Entry 7CAN (X-ray diffraction, 2.94 A resolution); this record covers chains A and B.

[Chain A]
Protein: sybody MR17-K99Y
Organism: synthetic construct
Notes: antibody fragment or engineered binder
Chain sequence (150 residues; row label = number of the first residue in the row; numbers below 1 keep their minus sign (Gly-3 is residue -3)):
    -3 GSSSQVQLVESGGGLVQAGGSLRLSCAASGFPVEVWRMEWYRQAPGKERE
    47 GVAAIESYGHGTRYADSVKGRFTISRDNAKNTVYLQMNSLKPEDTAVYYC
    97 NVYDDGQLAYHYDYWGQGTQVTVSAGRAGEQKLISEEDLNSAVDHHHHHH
Not modelled in the structure: -3 to 0, 108-112, 123-146
Disulfides: Cys22-Cys96

[Chain B]
Protein: Spike protein S1
Organism: Severe acute respiratory syndrome coronavirus 2
Notes: fragment: Receptor-binding domain (RBD)
Reference sequence: P0DTC2 (SPIKE_SARS2); numbering as in UniProt (aligned over 330-531)
Chain sequence (213 residues; each row starts with the number of its first residue):
   327 AGSPNITNLCPFGEVFNATRFASVYAWNRKRISNCVADYSVLYNSASFST
   377 FKCYGVSPTKLNDLCFTNVYADSFVIRGDEVRQIAPGQTGKIADYNYKLP
   427 DDFTGCVIAWNSNNLDSKVGGNYNYLYRLFRKSNLKPFERDISTEIYQAG
   477 STPCNGVEGFNCYFPLQSYGFQPTNGVGYQPYRVVVLSFELLHAPATVCG
   527 PKKSTGTLEVLFQ
Not modelled in the structure: 327-332, 528-539
Differences from the reference sequence: expression tag (327-329, 532-539)
Disulfides: Cys336-Cys361, Cys379-Cys432, Cys391-Cys525
Covalent attachments: glycan linked to Asn343
Curated features (UniProtKB/Swiss-Prot):
  - region: Arg403 to Asp405 (Integrin-binding motif), Asn448 to Phe456 (Immunodominant HLA epitope recognized by the CD8+)
  - glycosylation (N-linked (GlcNAc...) asparagine): Asn331 (complex), Asn343 (complex)
  - natural variant: Gly339 (G339D: In strain: Omicron/BA.1, Omicron/BA.2 and 4 more; G339H: In strain: Omicron/BA.2.75, Omicron/XBB.1.5 and 1 more), Arg346 (R346K: In strain: Mu/B.1.621; R346T: In strain: Omicron/BQ.1.1, Omicron/XBB.1.5 and 1 more), Leu368 (L368I: In strain: Omicron/XBB.1.5, Omicron/EG.5.1), Ser371 (S371F: In strain: Omicron/BA.2, Omicron/BA.2.12.1 and 6 more; S371L: In strain: Omicron/BA.1), Ser373 (S373P: In strain: Omicron/BA.1, Omicron/BA.2 and 7 more), Ser375 (S375F: In strain: Omicron/BA.1, Omicron/BA.2 and 7 more), Thr376 (T376A: In strain: Omicron/BA.2, Omicron/BA.2.12.1 and 5 more), Asp405 (D405N: In strain: Omicron/BA.2, Omicron/BA.2.12.1 and 6 more), Arg408 (R408S: In strain: Omicron/BA.2, Omicron/BA.2.12.1 and 6 more), Lys417 (K417N: In strain: Beta/B.1.351, Omicron/BA.1 and 8 more; K417T: In strain: Gamma/P.1), Asn440 (N440K: In strain: Omicron/BA.1, Omicron/BA.2 and 7 more), Lys444 (K444T: In strain: Omicron/BQ.1.1), 16 further natural variant entries in UniProt
  - mutagenesis: Asn331 (N331Q: Reduced viral infectivity), Asn343 (N343Q: Reduced viral infectivity), Leu452 (L452R: Increased resistance to neutralizing antibodies. Decreases HLA binding to NF9 epitope. Increased binding affinity to human ACE2), Tyr453 (Y453F: Decreased HLA binding to NF9 epitope. Increased binding affinity to human ACE2), Ala475 (A475V: Increased resistance to neutralizing antibodies), Val483 (V483A: Increased resistance to neutralizing antibodies), Glu484 (E484D: Increased replication in human TMEM106B overexpressing cells), Phe490 (F490L: Increased resistance to neutralizing antibodies and human covalescent sera neutralization), Gln493 (Q493N: Reduced host ACE2-binding affinity in vitro; Q493Y: Reduced host ACE2-binding affinity in vitro), Asn501 (N501T: Reduced host ACE2-binding affinity in vitro; N501Y: Increased binding affinity to human ACE2), His519 (H519P: Increased resistance to human covalescent sera neutralization)
Reported in the primary citation:
  - post-translational modification sites: Asn343 (citing earlier work)
  - mutagenesis - K458A: unchanged binding to MR3

[Chain A / chain B interface]
Contacting residue pairs (44):
  Pro28(A) with Tyr449(B)
  Val31(A) with Tyr449(B), hydrophobic
  Trp32(A) with Gln493(B); Ser494(B), hydrogen bond (side chain-backbone)
  Arg33(A) with Phe486(B), hydrogen bond (side chain-backbone); Cys488(B), hydrogen bond (side chain-backbone); Tyr489(B)
  Glu35(A) with Phe486(B); Tyr489(B)
  Trp36(A) with Phe486(B)
  Tyr37(A) with Phe486(B), hydrophobic
  Gly47(A) with Phe486(B)
  Val48(A) with Phe486(B)
  Ala49(A) with Phe486(B)
  Glu52(A) with Cys488(B); Tyr489(B); Phe490(B), hydrogen bond (side chain-backbone)
  Tyr54(A) with Tyr449(B); Ser494(B)
  His56(A) with Phe490(B)
  Thr58(A) with Glu484(B)
  Arg59(A) with Ile472(B); Glu484(B); Gly485(B); Cys488(B), hydrogen bond (side chain-backbone); Tyr489(B); Phe490(B)
  Tyr60(A) with Glu484(B), hydrogen bond (backbone-backbone); Gly485(B); Phe486(B)
  Lys65(A) with Val483(B), hydrogen bond (side chain-backbone); Glu484(B)
  Tyr99(A) with Leu455(B), hydrophobic; Phe456(B); Gln493(B), hydrogen bond (backbone-side chain)
  Asp100(A) with Gln493(B), hydrogen bond (backbone-side chain)
  Asp101(A) with Tyr453(B), hydrogen bond; Leu455(B); Gln493(B)
  Gly102(A) with Tyr505(B)
  Gln103(A) with Arg403(B); Tyr453(B), hydrogen bond; Ser494(B); Tyr495(B)
Also at the interface, not in a pair above, chain A (28 interface residues in all): Gly26, Phe27, Ala50, Ser53, Ala61, Leu104
Also at the interface, not in a pair above, chain B (20 interface residues in all): Lys417, Gly496, Gln498

[Overview]
28 residues of chain A and 20 residues of chain B are in contact, with 11 hydrogen bonds. Polar pairs include
Trp32(A)-Ser494(B), Arg33(A)-Phe486(B) and Arg33(A)-Cys488(B). UniProt lists 11 mutagenesis sites on chain B.
The paper reports that K458A of chain B leaves binding to MR3 unchanged; a modification site at Asn343(B).
Here chain A is sybody MR17-K99Y (synthetic construct) and chain B is Spike protein S1 (Severe acute
respiratory syndrome coronavirus 2). Entry 7CAN (Structure of sybody MR17-K99Y in complex with the SARS-CoV-2
S Receptor-binding domain (RBD)) was determined by X-ray diffraction together with 7C8V and 7C8W from the same
study.
